Entry 5CY2 (X-ray diffraction, 4.00 A resolution); this record covers chains A and B of the 4 polymer chains in the assembly.

[Chain A (and B)]
Name: Transposon Tn3 resolvase
From: Escherichia coli
Notes: chain B of this document is another copy of the same molecule, construct and numbering; everything in this record applies to it too
Reference sequence: P0ADI2 (TNR3_ECOLX); residue numbers follow UniProt; this construct covers 1-185
Chain sequence (192 residues; row label = number of the first residue in the row):
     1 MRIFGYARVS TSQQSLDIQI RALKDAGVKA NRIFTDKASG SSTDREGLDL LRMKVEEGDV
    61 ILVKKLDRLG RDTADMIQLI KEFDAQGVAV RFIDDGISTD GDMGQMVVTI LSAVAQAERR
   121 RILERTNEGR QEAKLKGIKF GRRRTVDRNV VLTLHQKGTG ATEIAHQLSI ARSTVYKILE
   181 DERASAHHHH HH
Disordered / not traced: 39-41, 130-135, 187-192 (chain B: 39-43, 186-192)
Differences from the reference sequence: expression tag (186-192)
UniProt features mapped onto this chain:
  - DNA-binding region: Ala161 to Glu180 (H-T-H motif)
  - active site: Ser10 (O-(5'-phospho-DNA)-serine intermediate)

[Chain A / chain B interface]
Residue-residue contacts (52; chain A residue first):
  Arg8(A) with Glu124(B), salt bridge
  Val9(A) with Glu128(B)
  Ser10(A) with Glu124(B), hydrogen bond; Glu128(B), hydrogen bond (backbone-side chain)
  Ser12(A) with Glu132(B)
  Gln14(A) with Leu135(B)
  Ser15(A) with Glu128(B)
  Ile18(A) with Gln131(B)
  Lys65(A) with Arg120(B)
  Leu66(A) with Ala117(B), hydrophobic; Arg121(B), hydrogen bond (backbone-side chain)
  Asp67(A) with Ala117(B); Arg120(B); Arg121(B), hydrogen bond (backbone-side chain); Glu124(B)
  Arg68(A) with Glu124(B), salt bridge; Glu128(B), salt bridge
  Gly70(A) with Arg121(B), hydrogen bond (backbone-side chain)
  Arg71(A) with Arg121(B)
  Asp72(A) with Arg121(B)
  Thr73(A) with Glu118(B), hydrogen bond; Arg121(B)
  Met76(A) with Arg121(B), hydrogen bond
  Asp95(A) with Ala113(B)
  Met103(A) with Asp102(B); Met106(B), hydrophobic
  Met106(A) with Met103(B), hydrophobic
  Ile110(A) with Ile97(B), hydrophobic; Ile110(B), hydrophobic
  Ala113(A) with Leu66(B), hydrophobic; Ile97(B), hydrophobic
  Val114(A) with Leu66(B)
  Ala117(A) with Leu66(B), hydrophobic; Asp67(B)
  Glu118(A) with Thr73(B), hydrogen bond
  Arg120(A) with Lys65(B); Asp67(B), salt bridge
  Arg121(A) with Leu66(B), hydrogen bond (side chain-backbone); Asp67(B), hydrogen bond (side chain-backbone); Gly70(B), hydrogen bond (side chain-backbone); Arg71(B); Asp72(B), hydrogen bond (side chain-backbone); Thr73(B); Met76(B), hydrogen bond
  Glu124(A) with Arg8(B), salt bridge; Ser10(B); Asp67(B); Arg68(B), salt bridge
  Arg125(A) with Asp72(B)
  Glu128(A) with Ser10(B); Thr11(B)
  Lys136(A) with Ile122(B)
Also at the interface, not in a pair above, chain A (38 interface residues in all): Thr11, Gln13, Leu69, Ile97, Val107, Leu111, Ile138, Phe140
Also at the interface, not in a pair above, chain B (33 interface residues in all): Leu69, Asp95, Leu111, Arg119, Arg125

[Summary]
Chain A and chain B form an interface of 38 and 33 residues respectively; the contacts include 13 hydrogen
bonds and 6 salt bridges. Polar contacts include Arg8(A)-Glu124(B), Arg68(A)-Glu124(B) and Arg68(A)-Glu128(B).
From UniProt: active-site residue Ser10(A) on chain A.
Both chains are Transposon Tn3 resolvase (Escherichia coli). Entry 5CY2 (Tn3 resolvase - site III complex
crystal form II) was determined by X-ray diffraction.
